7LLL - chains A and B of the 6 polymer chains in the assembly; structure by electron microscopy, 3.70 A resolution.

Chain A:
Name: Guanine nucleotide-binding protein G(s) subunit alpha isoforms short
From: Homo sapiens
UniProtKB: P63092 (GNAS2_HUMAN); residues 1-394 here = UniProt positions 1-394
Sequence (394 residues; row label = number of the first residue in the row):
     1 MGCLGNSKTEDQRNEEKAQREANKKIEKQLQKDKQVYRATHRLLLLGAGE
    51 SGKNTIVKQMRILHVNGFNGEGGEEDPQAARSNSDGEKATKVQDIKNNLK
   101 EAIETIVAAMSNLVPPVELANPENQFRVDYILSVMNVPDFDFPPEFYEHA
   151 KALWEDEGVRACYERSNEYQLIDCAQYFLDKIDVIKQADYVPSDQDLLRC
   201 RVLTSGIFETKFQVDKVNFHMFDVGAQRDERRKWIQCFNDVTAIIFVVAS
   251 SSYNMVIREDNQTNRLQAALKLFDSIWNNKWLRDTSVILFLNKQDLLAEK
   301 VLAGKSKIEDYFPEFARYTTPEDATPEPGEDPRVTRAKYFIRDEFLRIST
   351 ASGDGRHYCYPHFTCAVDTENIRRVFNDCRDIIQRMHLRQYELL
Disordered / not traced: 1-8, 59-204, 256-262
Differences from the reference sequence: conflict Asn54 (Ser in P63092), Ala226 (Gly in P63092), Ala268 (Glu in P63092), Lys271 (Asn in P63092), Asp274 (Lys in P63092), Lys280 (Arg in P63092), Asp284 (Thr in P63092), Thr285 (Ile in P63092)

Chain B:
Name: Guanine nucleotide-binding protein G(I)/G(S)/G(T) subunit beta-1
From: Homo sapiens
UniProtKB: P62873 (GBB1_HUMAN); residues 2-340 here = UniProt positions 2-340
Sequence (340 residues; each row starts with the number of its first residue):
     1 QSELDQLRQEAEQLKNQIRDARKACADATLSQITNNIDPVGRIQMRTRRT
    51 LRGHLAKIYAMHWGTDSRLLVSASQDGKLIIWDSYTTNKVHAIPLRSSWV
   101 MTCAYAPSGNYVACGGLDNICSIYNLKTREGNVRVSRELAGHTGYLSCCR
   151 FLDDNQIVTSSGDTTCALWDIETGQQTTTFTGHTGDVMSLSLAPDTRLFV
   201 SGACDASAKLWDVREGMCRQTFTGHESDINAICFFPNGNAFATGSDDATC
   251 RLFDLRADQELMTYSHDNIICGITSVSFSKSGRLLLAGYDDFNCNVWDAL
   301 KADRAGVLAGHDNRVSCLGVTDDGMAVATGSWDSFLKIWN
Differences from the reference sequence: expression tag (1)
UniProt features mapped onto this chain:
  - modified residue: Ser2 (N-acetylserine), His266 (Phosphohistidine)
  - natural variant: Leu30 (L30F: In MRD42; uncertain significance), Arg52 (R52G: In MRD42), Gly64 (G64V: In MRD42), Asp76 (D76E: In MRD42; D76G: In MRD42), Gly77 (G77S: In MRD42), Lys78 (K78R: In MRD42), Ile80 (I80N: In MRD42; I80T: In MRD42), His91 (H91R: In MRD42; uncertain significance), Ala92 (A92T: In MRD42), Pro94 (P94S: In MRD42), Leu95 (L95P: In MRD42), Arg96 (R96L: In MRD42), 5 further natural variant entries in UniProt

Chain A / chain B interface:
Pairs across the interface - 32 pairs, chain A then chain B:
  Gln19(A) - Asn88(B)
  Ala22(A) - Lys89(B)
  Asn23(A) - Asn88(B)
  Ile26(A) - Lys89(B)
  Ile26(A) - His91(B)
  Glu27(A) - Lys89(B)
  Leu30(A) - Gly53(B)
  Lys34(A) - Leu55(B)
  Tyr37(A) - Leu55(B)  hydrophobic
  Ser205(A) - Asp118(B)
  Ser205(A) - Asn119(B)  hydrogen bond
  Ile207(A) - Trp99(B)
  Ile207(A) - Leu117(B)  hydrophobic
  Phe222(A) - Trp99(B)  hydrophobic
  Gln227(A) - Leu117(B)
  Gln227(A) - Tyr145(B)
  Arg228(A) - Thr164(B)
  Arg228(A) - Asp186(B)
  Arg232(A) - Cys204(B)
  Lys233(A) - Tyr145(B)
  Lys233(A) - Cys204(B)
  Lys233(A) - Asp228(B)  salt bridge
  Lys233(A) - Asn230(B)
  Gln236(A) - Trp332(B)
  Cys237(A) - Lys57(B)
  Cys237(A) - Tyr59(B)
  Cys237(A) - Gln75(B)
  Cys237(A) - Trp99(B)  hydrophobic
  Phe238(A) - Trp99(B)  hydrophobic
  Asn239(A) - Lys57(B)
  Asn239(A) - Trp332(B)
  Trp281(A) - Arg314(B)
Other interface residues (no listed pair), chain A (26 interface residues in all): Glu16, Asp33, Gly206, Ala226, Trp234, Asp240
Other interface residues (no listed pair), chain B (30 interface residues in all): Ala56, Asp76, Ile80, Thr87, Val90, Ala92, Gly144, Gly162, Gly185, Met188

Summary:
Chain A and chain B form an interface of 26 and 30 residues respectively; the contacts include 1 hydrogen bond
and 1 salt bridge. Polar contacts include Lys233(A)-Asp228(B) and Ser205(A)-Asn119(B).
Chain A is Guanine nucleotide-binding protein G(s) subunit alpha isoforms short and chain B is Guanine
nucleotide-binding protein G(I)/G(S)/G(T) subunit beta-1, both from Homo sapiens; the structure,
Exendin-4-bound Glucagon-Like Peptide-1 (GLP-1) Receptor in complex with Gs protein, was determined by
electron microscopy together with 7LLY from the same study.
